2O2R - chains B and C of the 4 polymer chains in the assembly; structure by X-ray diffraction, 2.20 A resolution.

== Chain B (and C) ==
Name: Formyltetrahydrofolate dehydrogenase
Source organism: Rattus norvegicus
Notes: EC 1.5.1.6; fragment: C-terminal domain, residues 397-902; chain C of this document is another copy of the same molecule, construct and numbering; everything in this record applies to it too
UniProtKB: Q5HZB2 (Q5HZB2_RAT); residue numbers follow UniProt; this construct covers 397-902
Amino-acid sequence (517 residues; row label = number of the first residue in the row):
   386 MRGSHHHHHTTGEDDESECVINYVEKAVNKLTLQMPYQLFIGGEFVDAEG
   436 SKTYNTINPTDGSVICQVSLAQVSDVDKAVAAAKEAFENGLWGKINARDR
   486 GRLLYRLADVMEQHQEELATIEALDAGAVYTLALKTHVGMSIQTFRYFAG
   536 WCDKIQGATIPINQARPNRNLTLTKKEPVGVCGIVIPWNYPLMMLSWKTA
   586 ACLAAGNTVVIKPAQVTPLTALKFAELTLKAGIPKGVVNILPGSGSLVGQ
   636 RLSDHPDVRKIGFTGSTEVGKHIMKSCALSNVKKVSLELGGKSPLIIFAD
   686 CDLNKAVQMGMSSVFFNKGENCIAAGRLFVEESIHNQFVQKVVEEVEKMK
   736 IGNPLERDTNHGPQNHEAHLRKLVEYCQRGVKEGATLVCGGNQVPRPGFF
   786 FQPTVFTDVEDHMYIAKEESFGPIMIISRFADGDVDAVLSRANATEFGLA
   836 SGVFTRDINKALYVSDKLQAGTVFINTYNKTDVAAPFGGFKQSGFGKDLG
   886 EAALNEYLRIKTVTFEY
Unresolved in the structure: 386-404
Construct notes: initiating methionine (386); cloning artifact (387-389, 395-396); expression tag (390-394)
Small-molecule neighbours: NADPH (NDP; NADPH dihydro-nicotinamide-adenine-dinucleotide phosphate): Val570, Ile571, Pro572, Trp573, Lys597, Pro598, Ala599, Gln600, Gly628, Ser629, Gly630, Ser631, Gly634, Gln635, Phe648, Thr649, Gly650, Ser651, Val654, His657, Ile658

== Interface between chain B and chain C ==
Pairs across the interface (44):
  Lys479(B) - Arg551(C)
  Asn481(B) - Asn548(C)  hydrogen bond
  Asn481(B) - Gln549(C)  hydrogen bond (side chain-backbone)
  Ala482(B) - Pro546(C)  hydrophobic
  Arg483(B) - Asn548(C)
  Asp538(B) - Pro546(C)
  Ile540(B) - Pro546(C)
  Gln541(B) - Ala543(C)
  Gln541(B) - Thr544(C)
  Gln541(B) - Ile545(C)
  Gly542(B) - Gly542(C)
  Gly542(B) - Ala543(C)
  Gly542(B) - Thr544(C)  hydrogen bond (backbone-backbone)
  Ala543(B) - Gln541(C)
  Ala543(B) - Gly542(C)
  Ala543(B) - Thr544(C)
  Thr544(B) - Gln541(C)
  Thr544(B) - Gly542(C)  hydrogen bond (backbone-backbone)
  Thr544(B) - Ala543(C)
  Thr544(B) - Leu558(C)
  Thr544(B) - Thr559(C)  hydrogen bond (side chain-backbone)
  Pro546(B) - Asp538(C)
  Pro546(B) - Ile540(C)
  Asn548(B) - Asn481(C)  hydrogen bond
  Asn548(B) - Arg483(C)  hydrogen bond
  Gln549(B) - Asn481(C)  hydrogen bond (backbone-side chain)
  Leu558(B) - Thr544(C)
  Leu558(B) - Leu558(C)  hydrophobic
  Thr559(B) - Thr544(C)  hydrogen bond (backbone-side chain)
  Thr840(B) - Ile843(C)
  Arg841(B) - Arg841(C)
  Arg841(B) - Asp842(C)  salt bridge
  Arg841(B) - Ile843(C)  hydrogen bond (backbone-backbone)
  Arg841(B) - Asn844(C)
  Asp842(B) - Arg841(C)  salt bridge
  Ile843(B) - Thr840(C)
  Ile843(B) - Arg841(C)  hydrogen bond (backbone-backbone)
  Ile843(B) - Ile843(C)  hydrophobic
  Ile843(B) - Ala846(C)  hydrophobic
  Ile843(B) - Ile860(C)  hydrophobic
  Ile843(B) - Asn861(C)
  Asn844(B) - Arg841(C)
  Ala846(B) - Ile843(C)  hydrophobic
  Asn861(B) - Ile843(C)
Interface residues without a listed pair, chain B (28 interface residues in all): Cys537, Lys539, Ile545, Leu556, Lys560, Ile860
Interface residues without a listed pair, chain C (28 interface residues in all): Ala482, Cys537, Lys539, Leu556, Lys560

== Summary ==
The chain B/chain C interface involves 28 residues from each chain, with 11 hydrogen bonds and 2 salt bridges.
Polar contacts include Arg841(B)-Asp842(C), Asn481(B)-Asn548(C) and Asn481(B)-Gln549(C). Chain B binds NADPH.
Chain B and chain C are both Formyltetrahydrofolate dehydrogenase (Rattus norvegicus); the structure, Crystal
structure of the C-terminal domain of rat 10'formyltetrahydrofolate dehydrogenase in complex with NADPH, was
determined by X-ray diffraction, deposited together with 2O2P and 2O2Q.
